PDB entry 8V3Z | electron microscopy, 3.60 A resolution | chains E and d of the 42 polymer chains in the assembly

Chain E (and d):
Name: Tube (CD1364)
From: Clostridioides difficile
Notes: chain d of this document is another copy of the same molecule, construct and numbering; everything in this record applies to it too
Reference sequence: A0A031WFC4 (A0A031WFC4_CLODI); residues 1-142 here = UniProt positions 1-142
Sequence (142 residues; row label = number of the first residue in the row):
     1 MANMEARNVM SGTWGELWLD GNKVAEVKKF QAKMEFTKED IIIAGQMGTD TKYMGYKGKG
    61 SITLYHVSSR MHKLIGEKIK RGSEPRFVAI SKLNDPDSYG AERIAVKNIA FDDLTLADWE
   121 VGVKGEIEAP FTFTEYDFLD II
Unresolved in the structure: 1-6 (chain d: 1-2)

Interface between chain E and chain d:
Pairs across the interface - 6 pairs, chain E then chain d:
  Arg81(E) - Trp14(d)
  Gly82(E) - Trp14(d)
  Gly82(E) - Asp97(d)
  Ser83(E) - Asp97(d)
  Glu84(E) - Arg7(d)
  Arg86(E) - Arg7(d)
Other interface residues (no listed pair), chain d (4 interface residues in all): Pro96

Overview:
5 residues of chain E and 4 residues of chain d are in contact.
Both chains are Tube (CD1364) (Clostridioides difficile). Entry 8V3Z (CryoEM Structure of Diffocin -
postcontracted - Collar - transitional state) was determined by electron microscopy together with 8V3T, 8V3W,
8V3X, 8V40, 8V41 and 8V43 from the same study.
